Entry 6GWF (X-ray diffraction, 1.72 A resolution); this record covers chain A.

== Chain A ==
Name: Alpha-galactosidase
From: Thermotoga maritima MSB8
Notes: EC 3.2.1.22
UniProtKB: G4FEF4 (AGAL_THEMA); residue numbers follow UniProt; this construct covers 1-552
Chain sequence (575 residues; each row starts with the number of its first residue; numbers below 1 keep their minus sign (Met-22 is residue -22)):
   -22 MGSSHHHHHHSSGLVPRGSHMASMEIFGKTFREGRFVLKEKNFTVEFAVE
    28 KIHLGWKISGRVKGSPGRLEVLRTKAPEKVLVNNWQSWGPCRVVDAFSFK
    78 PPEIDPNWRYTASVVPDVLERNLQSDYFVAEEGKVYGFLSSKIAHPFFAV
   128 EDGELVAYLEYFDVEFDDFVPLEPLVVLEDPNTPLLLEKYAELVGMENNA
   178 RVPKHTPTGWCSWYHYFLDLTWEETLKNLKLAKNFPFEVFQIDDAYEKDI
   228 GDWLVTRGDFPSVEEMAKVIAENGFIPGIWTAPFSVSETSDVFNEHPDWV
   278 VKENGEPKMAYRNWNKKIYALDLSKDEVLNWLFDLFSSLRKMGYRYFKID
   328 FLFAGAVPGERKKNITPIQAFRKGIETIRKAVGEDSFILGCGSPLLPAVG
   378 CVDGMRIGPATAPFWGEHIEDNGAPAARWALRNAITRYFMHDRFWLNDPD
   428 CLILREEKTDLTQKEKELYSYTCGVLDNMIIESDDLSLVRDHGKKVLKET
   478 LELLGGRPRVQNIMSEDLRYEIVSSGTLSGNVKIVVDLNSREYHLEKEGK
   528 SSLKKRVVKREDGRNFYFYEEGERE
Unresolved in the structure: -22 to -10, 526-552
Differences from the reference sequence: initiating methionine (-22); expression tag (-21 to 0); engineered mutation Ala387 (Asp in G4FEF4)
Curated features (UniProtKB/Swiss-Prot):
  - active site: Asp327 (Nucleophile)
  - binding site (substrate): Trp65, Tyr191, Asp220, Asp221, Lys325 to Asp327, Cys368, Arg383
  - mutagenesis: Asp220 (D220A: Less than 1% of the wild-type enzyme activity with p-nitrophenyl-alpha-D-galactopyranoside as substrate at 80 degrees Celsius; D220G: Reduced activity compared to the wild-type enzyme), Asp327 (D327A: Less than 1% of the wild-type enzyme activity with p-nitrophenyl-alpha-D-galactopyranoside as substrate at 80 degrees Celsius ...), Phe328 (F328A: Increased transglycosylating activity at high concentrations of p-nitrophenyl-alpha-D-galactopyranoside substrate, which could be useful in industry and medicine for the synthesis of different ...), Gly385 (G385L: Increased transglycosylating activity at high concentrations of p-nitrophenyl-alpha-D-galactopyranoside substrate, which could be useful in industry and medicine for the synthesis of different ...), Pro402 (P402D: Increased transglycosylating activity at high concentrations of p-nitrophenyl-alpha-D-galactopyranoside substrate, which could be useful in industry and medicine for the synthesis of different ...)
Bound ions: Mg2+: Asp419, Asp454
Residues lining bound ligands: FEQ ((1S,2S,5S,6R)-5-(2,4-dinitrophenoxy)-6-fluoranyl-3-(hydroxymethyl)cyclohex-3-ene-1,2-diol): Trp65, Trp85, Trp190, Tyr191, Asp220, Asp221, Trp257, Trp291, Lys325, Asp327, Phe328, Cys368, Arg383, Ala387, Gly400, Pro402
Reported in the primary citation:
  - binding site for FEQ: Trp190, Asp220, Lys325 (from molecular simulation)

== Overview ==
Chain A binds compound FEQ. The Mg2+ site is built by Asp419 and Asp454. UniProt lists active-site residue
Asp327, 9 substrate-binding residues and 5 mutagenesis sites. The paper reports a binding site for FEQ at
Trp190, Asp220 and Lys325.
Chain A is Alpha-galactosidase (Thermotoga maritima MSB8); the structure, Alpha-galactosidase mutant D387A
from Thermotoga maritima in complex with intact cyclohexene-based carbasugar mimic of galactose with ..., was
determined by X-ray diffraction (same publication as 6GTA, 6GVD, 6GWG and 6GX8).
